Entry 9GM9 (electron microscopy, 7.80 A resolution (low resolution: residue-level contacts below are approximate; hydrogen-bond / salt-bridge calls are withheld)); this record covers chains C and F of the 11 polymer chains in the assembly.

# Chain C
Molecule: Chromosome partition protein MukF
Organism: Photorhabdus thracensis
UniProtKB: A0A0F7LMQ4 (A0A0F7LMQ4_9GAMM); numbering as in UniProt (aligned over 1-440)
Chain sequence (440 residues; each row starts with the number of its first residue):
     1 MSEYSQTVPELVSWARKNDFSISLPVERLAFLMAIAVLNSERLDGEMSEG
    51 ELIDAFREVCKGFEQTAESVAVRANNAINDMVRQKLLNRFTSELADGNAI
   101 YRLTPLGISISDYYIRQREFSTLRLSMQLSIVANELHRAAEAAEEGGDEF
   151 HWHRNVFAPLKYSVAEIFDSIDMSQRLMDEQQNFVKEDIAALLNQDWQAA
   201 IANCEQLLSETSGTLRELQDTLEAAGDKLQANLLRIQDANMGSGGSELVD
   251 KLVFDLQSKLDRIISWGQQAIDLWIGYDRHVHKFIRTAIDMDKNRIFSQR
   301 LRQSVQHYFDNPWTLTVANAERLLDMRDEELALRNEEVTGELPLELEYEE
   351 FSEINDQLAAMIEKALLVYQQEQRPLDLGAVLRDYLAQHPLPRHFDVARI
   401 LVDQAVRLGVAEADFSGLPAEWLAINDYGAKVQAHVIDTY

# Chain F
Molecule: Chromosome partition protein MukE
Organism: Photorhabdus thracensis
UniProtKB: A0A0F7LPV6 (A0A0F7LPV6_9GAMM); numbering as in UniProt (aligned over 1-240)
Chain sequence (240 residues; each row starts with the number of its first residue):
     1 MSSTHIEQFMPVKLAQALANSLFPELDSQLRAGRHIGIDDLDNHAFLMDF
    51 QEQLEEFYARYNVELIRAPEGFFYLRPRSTTLIPRSVLSELDMMVGKILC
   101 YLYLSPERLANQGIFTSQELYEELISLADEGKLMKFVNQRSSGSDLDKQK
   151 LQEKVRTTLNRLRRLGMVYFLPNNNNKFTITEAVFRFGADVRSGDDPREI
   201 QLRMIRDGEAMPVEGSLSLDDSENDETPDNSAEGAGDEQP
Unresolved in the structure: 1-8, 207-240

# How chain C and chain F interact
Residue-residue contacts (26; chain C residue first):
  R322(C) with A32(F); P84(F); R85(F); S86(F)
  L323(C) with R31(F); P84(F); R85(F); S86(F)
  L324(C) with A32(F); S86(F); L165(F)
  D325(C) with P77(F); R85(F); S86(F); V87(F); L88(F)
  M326(C) with R186(F)
  R327(C) with V87(F); L88(F); S89(F); E90(F); M93(F)
  E329(C) with E90(F); K97(F)
  R334(C) with D190(F); R192(F)
Also at the interface, not in a pair above, chain C (9 interface residues in all): E321
Also at the interface, not in a pair above, chain F (20 interface residues in all): I83, R161, R164, F187

# Summary
9 residues of chain C face 20 of chain F across their interface.
Chain C is Chromosome partition protein MukF and chain F is Chromosome partition protein MukE, both from
Photorhabdus thracensis; the structure, MukBEF in a DNA capture state, was determined by electron microscopy
together with 9GM6, 9GM7, 9GM8, 9GMA, 9GMB and 9GMD from the same study.
